PDB entry 3GPW | X-ray diffraction, 2.50 A resolution | chains D and E of the 28 polymer chains in the assembly

Chain D:
Protein: Proteasome component PUP2
Source organism: Saccharomyces cerevisiae
Notes: EC 3.4.25.1; fragment: sequence database residues 9-250
UniProt: P32379 (PSA5_YEAST); the construct lacks a stretch of the UniProt sequence and is renumbered around it, so the offset changes along the chain: 9-123 = UniProt 9-123; 125-144 = UniProt 131-150; 145-180 = UniProt 152-187; 184-202 = UniProt 191-209; 3 more segments
Amino-acid sequence (242 residues; numbered 9 to 244 plus 13 insertion-coded residues; 7 numbers in that range are skipped by the numbering (no residue carries them; nothing is unmodelled there); the number before each row is that of its first residue; a row labelled like 12A-12G holds insertion residues (12A, then the next letters in order)):
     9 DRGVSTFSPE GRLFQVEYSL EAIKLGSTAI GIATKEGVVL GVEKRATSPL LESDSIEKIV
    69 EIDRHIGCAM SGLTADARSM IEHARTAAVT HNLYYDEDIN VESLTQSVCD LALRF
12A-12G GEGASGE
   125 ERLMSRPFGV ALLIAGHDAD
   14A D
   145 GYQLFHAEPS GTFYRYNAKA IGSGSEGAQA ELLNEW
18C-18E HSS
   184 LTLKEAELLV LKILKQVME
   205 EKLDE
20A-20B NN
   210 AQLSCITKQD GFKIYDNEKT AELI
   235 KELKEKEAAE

Chain E:
Protein: Proteasome component PRE5
Source organism: Saccharomyces cerevisiae
Notes: EC 3.4.25.1; fragment: sequence database residues 2-234
UniProt: P40302 (PSA1_YEAST); the construct has insertions or renumbered stretches relative to UniProt, so the offset changes along the chain: 4-60 = UniProt 2-58; 63-180 = UniProt 59-176; 183-204 = UniProt 183-204; 210-233 = UniProt 211-234
Amino-acid sequence (233 residues; row label = number of the first residue in the row; note: 7 numbers in that range are skipped by the numbering (no residue carries them; nothing is unmodelled there); a row labelled like 18A-18F holds insertion residues (18A, then the next letters in order)):
     4 FRNNYDGDTV TFSPTGRLFQ VEYALEAIKQ GSVTVGLRSN THAVLVALKR NADELSS
    63 YQKKIIKCDE HMGLSLAGLA PDARVLSNYL RQQCNYSSLV FNRKLAVERA GHLLCDKAQK
   123 NTQSYGGRPY GVGLLIIGYD KSGAHLLEFQ PSGNVTELYG TAIGARSQGA KTYLERTL
18A-18F DTFIKI
   183 DGNPDELIKA GVEAISQSLR DE
   206 SL
 2B-2E TVDN
   210 LSIAIVGKDT PFTIYDGEAV AKYI
UniProt features mapped onto this chain:
  - modified residue: Ser16 (Phosphoserine)
  - cross-link: Lys191 (Glycyl lysine isopeptide (Lys-Gly) (interchain with G-Cter in ubiquitin))

Interface between chain D and chain E:
Residue-residue contacts (54):
  Gly12C(D) - Tyr127(E)
  Gly12C(D) - Gly128(E)
  Gly12C(D) - Gly129(E)
  Ala12D(D) - Gly128(E)
  Ala12D(D) - Gly129(E)
  Ser12E(D) - Asn123(E)  hydrogen bond (backbone-side chain)
  Ser12E(D) - Ser126(E)
  Ser12E(D) - Gly129(E)
  Ser13(D) - Gly128(E)
  Ser13(D) - Arg130(E)
  Thr14(D) - Gly10(E)
  Thr14(D) - Gln23(E)
  Phe15(D) - Gln23(E)  hydrogen bond (backbone-side chain)
  Phe15(D) - Tyr26(E)
  Phe15(D) - Ala27(E)  hydrophobic
  Phe15(D) - Leu81(E)  hydrophobic
  Phe15(D) - Arg130(E)
  Phe15(D) - Pro131(E)
  Phe15(D) - Gly133(E)
  Ser16(D) - Tyr26(E)
  Pro17(D) - Arg5(E)
  Pro17(D) - Tyr26(E)  hydrophobic
  Pro17(D) - Glu29(E)
  Glu18(D) - Glu29(E)
  Glu18(D) - Gln33(E)  hydrogen bond (backbone-side chain)
  Gly19(D) - Tyr26(E)
  Gly19(D) - Ala30(E)
  Arg20(D) - Gln33(E)  hydrogen bond
  Leu21(D) - Arg130(E)
  Gln114(D) - Arg86(E)  hydrogen bond
  Asp118(D) - Arg86(E)  salt bridge
  Leu121(D) - Pro83(E)  hydrophobic
  Leu121(D) - Arg130(E)
  Ser154(D) - Pro83(E)
  Gly155(D) - Pro83(E)
  Thr156(D) - Pro83(E)
  Tyr158(D) - Arg53(E)  hydrogen bond (side chain-backbone)
  Tyr158(D) - Ala55(E)
  Tyr158(D) - Ser59(E)
  Tyr158(D) - Ser60(E)
  Tyr158(D) - Gln64(E)
  Arg159(D) - Leu58(E)
  Arg159(D) - Ser59(E)
  Arg159(D) - Ser60(E)  hydrogen bond (backbone-backbone)
  Tyr160(D) - Ala55(E)
  Tyr160(D) - Asp56(E)
  Tyr160(D) - Leu58(E)
  Tyr160(D) - Ser59(E)
  Asn161(D) - Leu58(E)  hydrogen bond (backbone-backbone)
  Ala162(D) - Leu58(E)
  Gln173(D) - Asp56(E)  hydrogen bond
  Gln173(D) - Leu58(E)
  Leu176(D) - Leu58(E)
  Leu177(D) - Leu58(E)  hydrophobic
Other interface residues (no listed pair), chain D (30 interface residues in all): Arg10, Gly11, Glu12B, Lys163
Other interface residues (no listed pair), chain E (31 interface residues in all): Asp9, Asn54, Glu57, Asp84, Lys122

In short:
30 residues of chain D and 31 residues of chain E are in contact; the contacts include 9 hydrogen bonds and 1
salt bridge. Among the polar pairs are Asp118(D)-Arg86(E), Ser12E(D)-Asn123(E) and Phe15(D)-Gln23(E).
Chain D is Proteasome component PUP2 and chain E is Proteasome component PRE5, both from Saccharomyces
cerevisiae; the structure, Crystal structure of the yeast 20S proteasome in complex with Salinosporamide
derivatives: irreversible inhibitor ligand, was determined by X-ray diffraction (same publication as 3GPT and
3HYE).
